6H5D - chains A and B; structure by X-ray diffraction, 1.25 A resolution.

# Chain A (and B)
Name: 3-dehydroquinate dehydratase
From: Salmonella typhi
Notes: EC 4.2.1.10; chain B of this document is another copy of the same molecule, construct and numbering; everything in this record applies to it too
UniProt: P24670 (AROD_SALTI); residues 1-252 here = UniProt positions 1-252
Amino-acid sequence (252 residues; each row starts with the number of its first residue):
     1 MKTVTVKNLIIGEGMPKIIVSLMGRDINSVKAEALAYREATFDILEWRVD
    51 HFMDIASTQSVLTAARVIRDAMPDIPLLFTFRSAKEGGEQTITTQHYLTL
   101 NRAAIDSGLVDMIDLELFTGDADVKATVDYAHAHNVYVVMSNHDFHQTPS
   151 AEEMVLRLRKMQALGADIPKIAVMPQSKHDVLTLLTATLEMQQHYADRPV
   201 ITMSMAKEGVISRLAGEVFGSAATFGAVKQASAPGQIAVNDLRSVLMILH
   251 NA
Glycans and other covalent adducts: compound WPL linked to Lys170
Ligand contacts: WPL ((1S,3S,4R,5R)-3-methyl-1,4,5-tris(hydroxyl)cyclohexane-1-carboxylic acid): Ser21, Glu46, Arg48, Thr80, Arg82, Asp114, His143, Phe145, Ala172, Met203, Met205, Arg213, Phe225, Ser232, Ala233, Gln236
From the paper describing this entry:
  - binding site for WPL: Lys170
  - contacts within the chain: His143-Lys170
  - catalytic residues: Lys170 (from molecular simulation)
  - catalytic residues: His143 (citing earlier work)

# Interface between chain A and chain B
Contacting residue pairs (41):
  Lys178(A) - Leu189(B)
  Lys178(A) - Gln192(B)
  Lys178(A) - Gln193(B)
  Lys178(A) - Val218(B)  hydrogen bond (side chain-backbone)
  Lys178(A) - Phe219(B)
  His179(A) - Leu189(B)
  Leu182(A) - Leu185(B)  hydrophobic
  Leu182(A) - Thr186(B)
  Leu182(A) - Leu189(B)  hydrophobic
  Leu182(A) - Phe219(B)  hydrophobic
  Leu185(A) - Leu182(B)  hydrophobic
  Thr186(A) - Leu182(B)
  Leu189(A) - Lys178(B)
  Leu189(A) - His179(B)
  Leu189(A) - Leu182(B)  hydrophobic
  Gln193(A) - Lys178(B)
  Lys207(A) - Leu249(B)
  Lys207(A) - His250(B)  hydrogen bond (side chain-backbone)
  Lys207(A) - Ala252(B)  hydrogen bond (side chain-backbone)
  Glu208(A) - Val218(B)
  Val210(A) - Leu249(B)  hydrophobic
  Val210(A) - Ala252(B)  hydrophobic
  Ile211(A) - Ile211(B)  hydrophobic
  Ile211(A) - Ala215(B)  hydrophobic
  Leu214(A) - Leu249(B)  hydrophobic
  Ala215(A) - Ile211(B)  hydrophobic
  Val218(A) - Lys178(B)
  Val218(A) - Glu208(B)
  Phe219(A) - Leu182(B)  hydrophobic
  Phe219(A) - Ile211(B)  hydrophobic
  Ile237(A) - Ile248(B)  hydrophobic
  Ile237(A) - Ala252(B)  hydrophobic
  Asp241(A) - Ile248(B)
  Val245(A) - Ile248(B)  hydrophobic
  Ile248(A) - Ile237(B)  hydrophobic
  Ile248(A) - Asp241(B)
  Ile248(A) - Val245(B)  hydrophobic
  Leu249(A) - Val210(B)  hydrophobic
  Leu249(A) - Leu214(B)  hydrophobic
  Ala252(A) - Lys207(B)
  Ala252(A) - Ile237(B)  hydrophobic
Other interface residues (no listed pair), chain A (23 interface residues in all): Val181, Ser244
Other interface residues (no listed pair), chain B (26 interface residues in all): Val181, Glu217, Ser244

# In short
The interface between chain A and chain B involves 23 residues on one side and 26 on the other; the contacts
include 3 hydrogen bonds. Polar pairs include Lys178(A)-Val218(B), Lys207(A)-His250(B) and
Lys207(A)-Ala252(B). Compound WPL is covalently linked to Lys170(A). From the paper: catalytic residues
Lys170(A) and His143(A); a binding site for WPL at Lys170(A).
Chain A and chain B are both 3-dehydroquinate dehydratase (Salmonella typhi); the structure, Crystal structure
of DHQ1 from Salmonella typhi covalently modified by ligand 2, was determined by X-ray diffraction together
with 6H5C, 6H5G and 6H5J from the same study.
